Entry 7JWV (X-ray diffraction, 1.60 A resolution); this record covers chain A.

# Chain A
Name: Retinal dehydrogenase 1
Organism: Homo sapiens
UniProt: V9HW83 (V9HW83_HUMAN); numbering as in UniProt (aligned over 1-501)
Amino-acid sequence (501 residues; row label = number of the first residue in the row):
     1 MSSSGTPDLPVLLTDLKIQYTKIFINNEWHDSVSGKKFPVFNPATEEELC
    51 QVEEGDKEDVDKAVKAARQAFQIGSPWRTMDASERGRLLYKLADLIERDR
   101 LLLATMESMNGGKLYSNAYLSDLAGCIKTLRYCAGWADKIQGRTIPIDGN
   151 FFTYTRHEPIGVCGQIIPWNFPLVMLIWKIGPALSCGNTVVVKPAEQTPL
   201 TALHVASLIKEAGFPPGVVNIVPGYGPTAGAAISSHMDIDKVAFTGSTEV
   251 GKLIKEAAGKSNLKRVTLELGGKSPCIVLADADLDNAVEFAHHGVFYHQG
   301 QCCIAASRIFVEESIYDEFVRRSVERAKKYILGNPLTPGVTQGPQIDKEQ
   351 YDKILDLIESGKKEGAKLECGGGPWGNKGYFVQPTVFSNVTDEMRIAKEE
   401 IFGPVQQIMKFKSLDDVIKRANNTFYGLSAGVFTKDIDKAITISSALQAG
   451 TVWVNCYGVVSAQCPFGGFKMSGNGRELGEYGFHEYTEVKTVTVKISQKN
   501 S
Not modelled in the structure: 1-7
Differences from the reference sequence: engineered mutation Ser121 (Asn in V9HW83)
Ligand contacts: VMJ (5-[4-(hydroxymethyl)phenyl]-1-methyl-6-{[(1R)-1-phenylethyl]sulfanyl}-1,5-dihydro-4H-pyrazolo[3,4-d]pyrimidin-4-one): Ser121, Asp122, Gly125, Thr129, Phe171, Val174, Met175, Trp178, Thr245, Tyr297, Cys302, Ile304, Gly458, Val460, Ser461, Ala462, Phe466
From the paper describing this entry:
  - binding site for VMJ: Met175, Trp178, Cys303, Phe466
  - conformationally variable residues: Glu477
  - contacts within the chain: Lys179-Glu477 (proposed by the authors, not directly observed)

# Summary
Chain A binds compound VMJ. The paper reports a binding site for VMJ at Met175, Trp178 and Cys303 among
others; conformational variability at Glu477.
Chain A is Retinal dehydrogenase 1 (Homo sapiens); the structure, Crystal structure of human ALDH1A1 bound to
compound (R)-28, was determined by X-ray diffraction, deposited together with 7JWS, 7JWT, 7JWU and 7JWW.
